8EKR - chains A and B of the 4 polymer chains in the assembly; structure by electron microscopy, 3.00 A resolution.

[Chain A (and B)]
Protein: Transient receptor potential cation channel subfamily V member 2
From: Rattus norvegicus
Notes: chain B of this document is another copy of the same molecule, construct and numbering; everything in this record applies to it too
Reference sequence: Q9WUD2 (TRPV2_RAT); residue numbers follow UniProt; this construct covers 1-761
Amino-acid sequence (761 residues; each row starts with the number of its first residue):
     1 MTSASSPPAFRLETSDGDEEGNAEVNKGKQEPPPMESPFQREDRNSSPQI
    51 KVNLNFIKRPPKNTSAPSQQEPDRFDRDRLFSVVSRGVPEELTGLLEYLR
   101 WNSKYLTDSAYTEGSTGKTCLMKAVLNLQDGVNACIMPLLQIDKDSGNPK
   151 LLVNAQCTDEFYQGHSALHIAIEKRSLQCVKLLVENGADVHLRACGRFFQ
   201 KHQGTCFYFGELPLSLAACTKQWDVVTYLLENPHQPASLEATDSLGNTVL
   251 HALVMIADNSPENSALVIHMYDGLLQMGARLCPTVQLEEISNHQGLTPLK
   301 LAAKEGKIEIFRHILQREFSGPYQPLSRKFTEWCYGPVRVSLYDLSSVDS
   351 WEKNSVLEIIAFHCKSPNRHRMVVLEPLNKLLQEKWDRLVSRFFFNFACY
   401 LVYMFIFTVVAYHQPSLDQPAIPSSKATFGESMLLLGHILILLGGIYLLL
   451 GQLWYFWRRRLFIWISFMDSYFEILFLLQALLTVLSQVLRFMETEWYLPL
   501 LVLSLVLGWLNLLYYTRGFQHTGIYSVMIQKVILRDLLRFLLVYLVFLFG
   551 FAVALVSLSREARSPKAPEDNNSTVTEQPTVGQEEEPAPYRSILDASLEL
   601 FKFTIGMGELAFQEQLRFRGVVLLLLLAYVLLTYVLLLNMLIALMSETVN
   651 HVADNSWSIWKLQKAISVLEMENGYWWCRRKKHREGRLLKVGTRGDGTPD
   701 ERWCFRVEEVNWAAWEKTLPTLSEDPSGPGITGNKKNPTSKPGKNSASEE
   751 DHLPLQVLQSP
Disordered / not traced: 1-74, 418-428, 564-588, 652-654, 695-697, 730-761
Ligand contacts: PEX (1,2-didecanoyl-sn-glycero-3-phosphoethanolamine): F395, N396, C399, Y400, V402, Y403, G444, Y447, L448, Q452, E473, F476, Y514, Y515, Y675, W677
What the authors report for this chain:
  - conformationally variable residues (side-chain flip): H651
  - self-association interface (contacts with another copy of this molecule); pairs are residue here / residue on that copy: H521-R539 (cation-pi contact)
  - allosteric site: H521, R535, R539

[How chain A and chain B interact]
Contacting residue pairs - 93 pairs, chain A then chain B:
  W333(A) with F198(B), hydrophobic; T205(B)
  C334(A) with E173(B)
  Y335(A) with H165(B); E173(B); F198(B), hydrophobic; F199(B); F207(B), hydrophobic; F209(B)
  P337(A) with F207(B)
  T408(A) with V553(B)
  A411(A) with S557(B)
  Y412(A) with V556(B), hydrophobic; R560(B), hydrogen bond (backbone-side chain); I593(B), hydrophobic
  P415(A) with E561(B)
  S416(A) with E561(B)
  L417(A) with E561(B), hydrogen bond (backbone-side chain); R617(B)
  E495(A) with R617(B); F618(B)
  L498(A) with S557(B); F618(B), hydrophobic
  P499(A) with F618(B), hydrophobic
  V502(A) with A554(B), hydrophobic; S557(B); L558(B), hydrophobic; L625(B), hydrophobic
  L505(A) with V553(B), hydrophobic
  V506(A) with F551(B), hydrophobic; A554(B), hydrophobic; L625(B), hydrophobic
  W509(A) with V546(B); G550(B)
  L510(A) with F547(B), hydrophobic
  L512(A) with V546(B), hydrophobic
  L513(A) with V543(B), hydrophobic; F547(B), hydrophobic
  H521(A) with R535(B); D536(B), salt bridge; R539(B), hydrogen bond (backbone-side chain)
  Y525(A) with R539(B); L636(B); N639(B); M640(B)
  M528(A) with N639(B)
  I529(A) with V635(B), hydrophobic; L636(B), hydrophobic; N639(B)
  I533(A) with L638(B), hydrophobic; N639(B)
  L537(A) with V635(B), hydrophobic
  L598(A) with L610(B); A611(B), hydrophobic; F612(B)
  F601(A) with L610(B), hydrophobic; L627(B), hydrophobic
  K602(A) with L610(B)
  T604(A) with Y634(B), hydrogen bond (backbone-side chain)
  I605(A) with F603(B), hydrophobic; G606(B); G608(B); Y634(B)
  G606(A) with G606(B)
  M607(A) with G606(B); M607(B), hydrophobic; G608(B)
  L641(A) with L641(B), hydrophobic
  L644(A) with L638(B), hydrophobic; I642(B), hydrophobic
  M645(A) with M645(B), hydrophobic
  T648(A) with I642(B); S646(B)
  V649(A) with V649(B), hydrophobic
  R706(A) with T205(B), hydrogen bond
  E708(A) with G204(B); T205(B), hydrogen bond
  W712(A) with F207(B), hydrophobic; C219(B); I256(B), hydrophobic; D258(B); N263(B)
  W715(A) with R175(B), hydrogen bond (backbone-side chain); C219(B); T220(B); K221(B)
  K717(A) with E173(B); K174(B)
  E724(A) with K118(B), salt bridge; K123(B); L126(B)
  P726(A) with F198(B), hydrophobic
  P729(A) with T205(B)
Other interface residues (no listed pair), chain A (57 interface residues in all): G336, V338, H413, Q414, T522, L541, L594, M640, A713, S727, G728
Other interface residues (no listed pair), chain B (67 interface residues in all): F161, C206, L216, E262, L266, F549, V621, L623, V630, L631
Interface features reported in the paper:
  - residue pairs: H521(A)-R539(B) (cation-pi contact)

[In short]
Chain A and chain B form an interface of 57 and 67 residues respectively; the contacts include 7 hydrogen
bonds and 2 salt bridges. Among the polar pairs are H521(A)-D536(B), E724(A)-K118(B) and Y412(A)-R560(B). The
paper describes a cation-pi contact between H521(A) and R539(B). From the paper: an allosteric site at
H521(A), R535(A) and R539(A); conformational variability at H651(A).
Both chains are Transient receptor potential cation channel subfamily V member 2 (Rattus norvegicus). Entry
8EKR (Apo rat TRPV2 in nanodiscs, state 3) was determined by electron microscopy, deposited together with
8EKP, 8EKQ and 8EKS.
